PDB entry 6F9B | electron microscopy, 13.30 A resolution (very low resolution: no residue pairs are listed; an interface is given only as per-side residue counts) | chains G and I of the 24 polymer chains in the assembly

[Chain G (and I)]
Name: Glycoprotein
Organism: Rift valley fever virus
Notes: chain I of this document is another copy of the same molecule, construct and numbering; everything in this record applies to it too
Reference sequence: A2T085 (A2T085_RVFV); numbering as in UniProt (aligned over 154-469)
Amino-acid sequence (316 residues; row label = number of the first residue in the row):
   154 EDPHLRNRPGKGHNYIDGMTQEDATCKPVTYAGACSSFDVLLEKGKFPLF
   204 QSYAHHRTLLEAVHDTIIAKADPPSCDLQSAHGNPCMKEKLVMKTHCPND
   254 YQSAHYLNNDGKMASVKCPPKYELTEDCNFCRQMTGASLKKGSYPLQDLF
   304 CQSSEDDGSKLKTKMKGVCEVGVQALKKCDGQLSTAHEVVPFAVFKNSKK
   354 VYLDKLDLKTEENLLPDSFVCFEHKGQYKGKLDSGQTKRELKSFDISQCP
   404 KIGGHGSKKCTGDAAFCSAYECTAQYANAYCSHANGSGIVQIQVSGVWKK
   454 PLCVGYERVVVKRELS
Unresolved in the structure: 288-289, 380-392
Disulfide bonds: Cys-179/Cys-188, Cys-229/Cys-239, Cys-250/Cys-281, Cys-271/Cys-284, Cys-304/Cys-456, Cys-322/Cys-332, Cys-374/Cys-434, Cys-402/Cys-413, Cys-420/Cys-425
What the authors report for this chain:
  - post-translational modification sites: Asn-438 (proposed by the authors, not directly observed)

[How chain G and chain I interact]
At this resolution (13 A) residue pairs are not listed: 11 residues of chain G and 16 of chain I lie at the interface.

[Summary]
11 residues of chain G and 16 residues of chain I are in contact. The paper reports a modification site at
Asn-438(G).
Chain G and chain I are both Glycoprotein (Rift valley fever virus); the structure, Asymmetric unit of Rift
Valley fever virus glycoprotein shell, was determined by electron microscopy together with 6F8P, 6F9C, 6F9D,
6F9E and 6F9F from the same study.
